Entry 7VED (X-ray diffraction, 2.02 A resolution); this record covers chain A.

[Chain A]
Name: Testis-expressed protein 264, Gamma-aminobutyric acid receptor-associated protein
Organism: Homo sapiens
Reference sequence: chimeric construct of Q9Y6I9, O95166: residues -10 to 0 from Q9Y6I9 (TX264_HUMAN) positions 271-281 (UniProt number = residue number + 281); residues 1-116 from O95166 positions 1-116 (same numbers)
Chain sequence (129 residues; row label = number of the first residue in the row; numbers below 1 keep their minus sign (Gly-12 is residue -12)):
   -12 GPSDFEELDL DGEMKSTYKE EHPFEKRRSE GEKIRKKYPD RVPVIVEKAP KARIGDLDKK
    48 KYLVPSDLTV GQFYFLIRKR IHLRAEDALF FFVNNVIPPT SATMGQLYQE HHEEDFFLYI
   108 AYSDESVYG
Construct notes: expression tag (-12 to -11); engineered mutation Asp-9 (Ser272 in Q9Y6I9), Ser3 (Phe in O95166), Thr4 (Val in O95166); conflict Asp-2 (Glu279 in Q9Y6I9)
UniProt features mapped onto this chain:
  - motif: Phe-8 to Leu-5 (LIR motif)
  - region: Met1 to Arg22 (Interaction with beta-tubulin), Ala36 to Ile68 (Interaction with GABRG2), Lys48 to Leu50 (Interaction with LIR (LC3 nteracting Region) motif of ATG3)
  - site: Glu17 (Interaction with LIR (LC3 nteracting Region) motif of ATG3), Arg28 (Interaction with LIR (LC3 nteracting Region) motif of ATG3), Gly116 (Cleavage)
  - lipidation: Gly116 (Phosphatidylethanolamine amidated glycine)
From the paper describing this entry:
  - conformationally variable residues: Asp-9
  - interface residues: Phe-8

[Overview]
The paper reports the interface residue Phe-8; conformational variability at Asp-9.
Chain A is Testis-expressed protein 264, Gamma-aminobutyric acid receptor-associated protein (Homo sapiens);
the structure, Crystal structure of GABARAP fused to TEX264 LIR with S272D mutation, was determined by X-ray
diffraction (same publication as 7VEC).
